PDB entry 8YB5 | electron microscopy, 4.20 A resolution (low resolution: residue-level contacts below are approximate; hydrogen-bond / salt-bridge calls are withheld) | chains A and C of the 4 polymer chains in the assembly

[Chain A]
Name: Papain-like protease nsp3
From: Severe acute respiratory syndrome coronavirus 2
Notes: EC 3.4.19.12
Reference sequence: P0DTD1 (R1AB_SARS2); residues 1-1945 here correspond to UniProt positions 819-2763 (UniProt number = residue number + 818)
Amino-acid sequence (1945 residues; row label = number of the first residue in the row):
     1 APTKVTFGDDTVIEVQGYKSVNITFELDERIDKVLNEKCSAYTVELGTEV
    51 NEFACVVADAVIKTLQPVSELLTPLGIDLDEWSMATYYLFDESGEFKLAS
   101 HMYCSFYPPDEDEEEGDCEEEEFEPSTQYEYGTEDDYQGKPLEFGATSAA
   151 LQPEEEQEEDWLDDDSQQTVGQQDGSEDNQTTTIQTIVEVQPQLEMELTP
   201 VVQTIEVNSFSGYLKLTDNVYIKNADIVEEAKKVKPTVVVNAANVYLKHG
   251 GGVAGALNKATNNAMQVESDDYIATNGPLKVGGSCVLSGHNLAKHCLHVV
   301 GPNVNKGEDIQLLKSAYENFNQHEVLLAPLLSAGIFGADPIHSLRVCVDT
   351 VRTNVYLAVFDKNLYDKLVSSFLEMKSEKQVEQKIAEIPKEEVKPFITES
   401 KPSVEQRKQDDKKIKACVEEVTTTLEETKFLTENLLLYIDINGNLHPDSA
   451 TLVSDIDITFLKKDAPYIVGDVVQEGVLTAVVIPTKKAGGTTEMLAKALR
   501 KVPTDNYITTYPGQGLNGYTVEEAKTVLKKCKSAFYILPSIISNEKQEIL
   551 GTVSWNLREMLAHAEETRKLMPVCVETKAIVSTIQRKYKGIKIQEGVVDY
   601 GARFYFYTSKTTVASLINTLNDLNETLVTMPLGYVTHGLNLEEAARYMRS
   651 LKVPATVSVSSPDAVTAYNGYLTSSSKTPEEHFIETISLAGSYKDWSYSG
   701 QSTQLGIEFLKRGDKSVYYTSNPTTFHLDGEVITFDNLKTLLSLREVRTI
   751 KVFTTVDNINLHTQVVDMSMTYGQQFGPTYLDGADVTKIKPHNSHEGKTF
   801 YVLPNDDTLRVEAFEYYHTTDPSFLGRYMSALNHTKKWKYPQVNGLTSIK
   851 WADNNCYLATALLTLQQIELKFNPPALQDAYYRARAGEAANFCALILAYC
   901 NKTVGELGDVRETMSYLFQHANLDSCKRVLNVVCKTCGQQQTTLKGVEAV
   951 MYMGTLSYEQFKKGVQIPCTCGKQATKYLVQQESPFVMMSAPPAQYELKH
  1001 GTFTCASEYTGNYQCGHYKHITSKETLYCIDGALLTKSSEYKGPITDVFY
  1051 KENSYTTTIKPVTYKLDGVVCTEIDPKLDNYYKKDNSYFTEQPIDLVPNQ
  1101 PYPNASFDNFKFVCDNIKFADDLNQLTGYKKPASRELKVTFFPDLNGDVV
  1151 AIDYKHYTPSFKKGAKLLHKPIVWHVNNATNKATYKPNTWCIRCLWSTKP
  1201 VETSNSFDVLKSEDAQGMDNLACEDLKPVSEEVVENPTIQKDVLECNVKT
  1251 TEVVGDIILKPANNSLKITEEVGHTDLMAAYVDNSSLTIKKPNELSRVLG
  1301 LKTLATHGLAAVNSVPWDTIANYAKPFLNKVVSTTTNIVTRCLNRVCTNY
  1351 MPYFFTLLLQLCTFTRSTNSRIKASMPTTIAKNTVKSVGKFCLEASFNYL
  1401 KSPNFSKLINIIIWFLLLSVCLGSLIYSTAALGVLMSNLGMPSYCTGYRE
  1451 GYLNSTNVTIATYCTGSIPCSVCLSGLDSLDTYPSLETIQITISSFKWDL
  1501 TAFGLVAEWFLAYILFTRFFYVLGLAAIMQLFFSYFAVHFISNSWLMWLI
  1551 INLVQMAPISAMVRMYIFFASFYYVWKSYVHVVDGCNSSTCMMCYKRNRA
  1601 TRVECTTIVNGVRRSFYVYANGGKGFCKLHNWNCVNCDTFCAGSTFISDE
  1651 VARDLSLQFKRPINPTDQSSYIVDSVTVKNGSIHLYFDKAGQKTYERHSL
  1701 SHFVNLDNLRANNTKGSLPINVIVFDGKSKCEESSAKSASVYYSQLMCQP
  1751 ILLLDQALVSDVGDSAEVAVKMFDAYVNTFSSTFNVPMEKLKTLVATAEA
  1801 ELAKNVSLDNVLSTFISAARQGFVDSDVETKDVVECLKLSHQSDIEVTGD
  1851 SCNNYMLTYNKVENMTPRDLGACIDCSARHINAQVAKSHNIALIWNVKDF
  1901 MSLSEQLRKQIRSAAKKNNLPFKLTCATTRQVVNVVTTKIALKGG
Not modelled in the structure: 1-1410, 1764-1945
Disulfides: Cys1445-Cys1473, Cys1464-Cys1470
Curated features (UniProtKB/Swiss-Prot):
  - zinc finger: Cys934 to Cys971 (C4-type)
  - region: His1581 to Cys1594 (ZF1), Cys1627 to Cys1637 (ZF2)
  - active site (For PL-PRO activity): Cys856, His1017, Asp1031
  - binding site (Zn(2+)): Cys934, Cys937, Cys969, Cys971, His1581, Cys1586, Cys1591, Cys1594, Cys1627, His1630, Cys1634, Cys1637
  - site: Gly1945 (Cleavage)
What the authors report for this chain:
  - mutagenesis - V1458A/L1480A: unchanged binding to Non-structural protein 4 (chain C)
  - mutagenesis - V1458E/L1480E: decreased binding to Non-structural protein 4 (chain C)
  - mutagenesis - D1478A/Y1483A/L1486A/Q1490A, D1478E/Y1483E/L1486E/Q1490E: abolished binding to Non-structural protein 4 (chain C)
  - mutagenesis - R1613A/R1614A, R1613E/R1614E: abolished growth in response to viral replication capacity
  - mutagenesis - R1614Q: unchanged growth
  - mutagenesis - R1614K: abolished growth
  - mutagenesis - R1613A/R1614A: decreased stability in response to integrity of pores

[Chain C]
Name: Non-structural protein 4
From: Severe acute respiratory syndrome coronavirus 2
Reference sequence: P0DTD1 (R1AB_SARS2); residues 1-500 here correspond to UniProt positions 2764-3263 (UniProt number = residue number + 2763)
Amino-acid sequence (500 residues; each row starts with the number of its first residue):
     1 KIVNNWLKQLIKVTLVFLFVAAIFYLITPVHVMSKHTDFSSEIIGYKAID
    51 GGVTRDIASTDTCFANKHADFDTWFSQRGGSYTNDKACPLIAAVITREVG
   101 FVVPGLPGTILRTTNGDFLHFLPRVFSAVGNICYTPSKLIEYTDFATSAC
   151 VLAAECTIFKDASGKPVPYCYDTNVLEGSVAYESLRPDTRYVLMDGSIIQ
   201 FPNTYLEGSVRVVTTFDSEYCRHGTCERSEAGVCVSTSGRWVLNNDYYRS
   251 LPGVFCGVDAVNLLTNMFTPLIQPIGALDISASIVAGGIVAIVVTCLAYY
   301 FMRFRRAFGEYSHVVAFNTLLFLMSFTVLCLTPVYSFLPGVYSVIYLYLT
   351 FYLTNDVSFLAHIQWMVMFTPLVPFWITIAYIICISTKHFYWFFSNYLKR
   401 RVVFNGVSFSTFEEAALCTFLLNKEMYLKLRSDVLLPLTQYNRYLALYNK
   451 YKYFSGAMDTTSYREAACCHLAKALNDFSNSGSDVLYQPPQTSITSAVLQ
Not modelled in the structure: 1-30, 402-500
Disulfides: Cys63-Cys88, Cys133-Cys150, Cys156-Cys170, Cys221-Cys226, Cys234-Cys256
Curated features (UniProtKB/Swiss-Prot):
  - site: Gln500 (Cleavage)
What the authors report for this chain:
  - mutagenesis - R303A/R305A/R306A, R303E/R305E/R306E, K450A/K452A, K450E/K452E: abolished growth in response to viral replication capacity
  - mutagenesis - R306K, K450R: unchanged growth (viral replication activity)
  - mutagenesis - R306A, R306E, R306Q: abolished growth
  - mutagenesis - R303A/R305A/R306A: unchanged stability

[How chain A and chain C interact]
Contacting residue pairs (36):
  Tyr1452(A) - Arg112(C)
  Leu1453(A) - Arg112(C)
  Leu1453(A) - Gly116(C)
  Thr1456(A) - Phe101(C)
  Val1458(A) - Phe101(C)
  Gly1476(A) - His31(C)
  Asp1478(A) - His31(C)
  Asp1478(A) - Lys67(C)
  Asp1478(A) - Phe118(C)
  Tyr1483(A) - Lys67(C)
  Tyr1483(A) - Leu90(C)
  Pro1484(A) - Lys86(C)
  Ser1485(A) - Gly51(C)
  Ser1485(A) - Gly52(C)
  Ser1485(A) - Ala87(C)
  Ser1485(A) - Cys88(C)
  Ser1485(A) - Leu90(C)
  Leu1486(A) - Gly52(C)
  Glu1487(A) - Gly51(C)
  Thr1488(A) - Gly51(C)
  Thr1488(A) - His223(C)
  Ile1489(A) - Gly224(C)
  Gln1490(A) - Ser197(C)
  Gln1490(A) - Ile198(C)
  Gln1490(A) - Cys221(C)
  Gln1490(A) - Gly224(C)
  Gln1490(A) - Cys226(C)
  Ile1491(A) - Gly224(C)
  Ile1491(A) - Thr225(C)
  Ile1491(A) - Cys226(C)
  Thr1492(A) - Cys226(C)
  Ile1493(A) - Cys226(C)
  Ile1493(A) - Glu227(C)
  Lys1497(A) - Asp246(C)
  Phe1568(A) - Ile284(C)
  Phe1572(A) - Val285(C)
Also at the interface, not in a pair above, chain A (23 interface residues in all): Leu1477, Ser1479, Leu1480
Also at the interface, not in a pair above, chain C (33 interface residues in all): Met33, Ile49, Asp50, Pro89, Val103, Leu106, Ile110, Asp117, His120, Gly196

[Overview]
The interface between chain A and chain C involves 23 residues on one side and 33 on the other. From the
paper: R303A/R305A/R306A, R303E/R305E/R306E and K450A/K452A of chain C, among others, abolish growth in
response to viral replication capacity; R306A, R306E and R306Q of chain C abolish growth; 17 substitutions
were tested in all.
Here chain A is Papain-like protease nsp3 and chain C is Non-structural protein 4, both from Severe acute
respiratory syndrome coronavirus 2. Entry 8YB5 (SARS-CoV-2 DMV nsp3-4 pore complex (consensus-pore, C6
symmetry)) was determined by electron microscopy (same publication as 8YAX and 8YB7).
